Entry 4N08 (X-ray diffraction, 2.60 A resolution); this record covers chain A.

== Chain A ==
Protein: Adenosine kinase
Source organism: Trypanosoma brucei brucei
Notes: EC 2.7.1.20
UniProt: Q584S0 (Q584S0_TRYB2); numbering as in UniProt (aligned over 1-345)
Chain sequence (348 residues; row label = number of the first residue in the row; numbers below 1 keep their minus sign (Gly-2 is residue -2)):
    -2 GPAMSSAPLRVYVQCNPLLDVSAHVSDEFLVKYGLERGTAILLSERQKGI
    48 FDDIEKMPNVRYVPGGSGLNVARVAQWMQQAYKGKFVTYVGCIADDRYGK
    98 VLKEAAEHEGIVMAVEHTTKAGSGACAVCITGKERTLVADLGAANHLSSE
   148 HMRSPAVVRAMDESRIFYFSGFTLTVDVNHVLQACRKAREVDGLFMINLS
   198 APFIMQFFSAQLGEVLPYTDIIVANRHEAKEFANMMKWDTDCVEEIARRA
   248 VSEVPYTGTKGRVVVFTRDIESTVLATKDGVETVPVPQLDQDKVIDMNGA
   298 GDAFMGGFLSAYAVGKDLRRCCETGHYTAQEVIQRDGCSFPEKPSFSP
Unresolved in the structure: -2 to 2, 333-345
Sequence notes: expression tag (-2 to 0)
From the paper describing this entry:
  - conformationally variable residues (loop rearrangement, side-chain flip): Leu138, Val281 to Ala297

== Overview ==
From the paper: conformational variability at Leu138 and Val281.
Chain A is Adenosine kinase (Trypanosoma brucei brucei); the structure, Structure of Trypanosoma brucei brucei
adenosine kinase (apo), was determined by X-ray diffraction, deposited together with 4N09.
